Entry 8GH6 (electron microscopy, 3.08 A resolution); this record covers chains A and P of the 5 polymer chains in the assembly.

# Chain A
Name: Reverse transcriptase-like protein
Organism: Bombyx mori
UniProt: V9H052 (V9H052_BOMMO); numbering as in UniProt (aligned over 1-1114)
Amino-acid sequence (1114 residues; row label = number of the first residue in the row):
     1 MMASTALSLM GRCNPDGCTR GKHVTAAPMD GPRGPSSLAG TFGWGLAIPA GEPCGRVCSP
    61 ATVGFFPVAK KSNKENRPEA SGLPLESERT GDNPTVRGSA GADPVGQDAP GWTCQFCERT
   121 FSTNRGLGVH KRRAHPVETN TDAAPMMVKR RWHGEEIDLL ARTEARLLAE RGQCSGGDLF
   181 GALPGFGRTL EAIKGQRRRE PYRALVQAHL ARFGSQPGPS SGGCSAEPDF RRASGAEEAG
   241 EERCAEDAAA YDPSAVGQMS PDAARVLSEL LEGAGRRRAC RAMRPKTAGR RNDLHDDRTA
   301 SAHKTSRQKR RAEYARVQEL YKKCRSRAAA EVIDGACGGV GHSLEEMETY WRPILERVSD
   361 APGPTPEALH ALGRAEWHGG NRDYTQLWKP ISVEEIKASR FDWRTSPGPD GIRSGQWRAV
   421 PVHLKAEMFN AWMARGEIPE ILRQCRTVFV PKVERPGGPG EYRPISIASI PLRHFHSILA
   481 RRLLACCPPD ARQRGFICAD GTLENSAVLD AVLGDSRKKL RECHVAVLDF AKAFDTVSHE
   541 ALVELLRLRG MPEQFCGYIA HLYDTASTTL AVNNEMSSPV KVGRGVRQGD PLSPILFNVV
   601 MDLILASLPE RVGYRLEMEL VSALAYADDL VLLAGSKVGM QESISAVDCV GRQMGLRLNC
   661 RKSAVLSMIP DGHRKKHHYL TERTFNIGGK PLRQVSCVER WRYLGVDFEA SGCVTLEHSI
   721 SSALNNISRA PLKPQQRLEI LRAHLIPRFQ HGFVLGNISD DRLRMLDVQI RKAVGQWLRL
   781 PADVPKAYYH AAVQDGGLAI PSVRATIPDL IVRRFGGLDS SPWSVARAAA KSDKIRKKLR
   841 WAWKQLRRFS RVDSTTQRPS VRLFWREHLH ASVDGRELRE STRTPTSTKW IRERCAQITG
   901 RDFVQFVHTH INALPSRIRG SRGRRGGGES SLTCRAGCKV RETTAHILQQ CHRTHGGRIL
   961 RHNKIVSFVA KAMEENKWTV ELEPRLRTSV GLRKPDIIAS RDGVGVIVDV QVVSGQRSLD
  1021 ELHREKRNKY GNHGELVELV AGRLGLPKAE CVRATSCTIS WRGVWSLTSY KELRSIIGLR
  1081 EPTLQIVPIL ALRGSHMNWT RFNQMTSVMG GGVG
Not modelled in the structure: 1-110, 216-304, 375-384, 1108-1114
Bound ions: Zn2+ site 1: Cys114, Cys117, His130, His135; Mg2+: Asp529, Phe530, Asp628 (together with dTTP); Zn2+ site 2: Cys934, Cys938, His946, Cys951
Ligand contacts: dTTP (TTP): Lys452, Arg463, Asp529, Phe530, Ala531, Lys532, Ala533, Phe534, Asp535, Gln588, Asp628, Asn659
What the authors report for this chain:
  - binding site for 28S DNA top strand: Arg125, Lys149, Arg198, His673, Lys675, Arg901, Asp902, Arg922, Arg924
  - specificity-determining residues: Arg125
  - catalytic residues: Asp996, Asp1009, Lys1026
  - mutagenesis - R901A/D902A: decreased catalytic activity
  - binding site for R2Bm 3'UTR RNA: Arg307, Arg310, Arg311, Tyr314, Glu319, Lys322, Leu732, Lys733

# Chain P
Molecule: 28S DNA bottom strand, 5' side (priming strand)
Sequence (24 nucleotides; numbered 1 to 24; the number before each row is that of its first residue):
     1 TTAGATGACG AGGCATTTGG CTAT

# Chain A / chain P interface
Pairs across the interface - 14 pairs, chain A then chain P:
  Arg404(A) with DG19(P), salt bridge to the phosphate
  Phe496(A) with DT24(P), base contact
  Tyr626(A) with DA23(P), hydrogen bond to the base; DT24(P), sugar contact
  Ala627(A) with DT24(P), sugar contact
  Leu704(A) with DA23(P), sugar contact
  Gly705(A) with DA23(P), phosphate contact
  Ala743(A) with DG20(P), phosphate contact
  His744(A) with DG20(P), hydrogen bond to the phosphate; DC21(P), salt bridge to the phosphate
  Pro747(A) with DC21(P), sugar contact
  Arg748(A) with DC21(P), phosphate contact; DT22(P), sugar contact
  Glu1081(A) with DT16(P), phosphate contact
Interface residues without a listed pair, chain A (18 interface residues in all): Arg325, Ser326, Thr502, Asp628, His751, Glu893, Pro1082
Interface residues without a listed pair, chain P (8 interface residues in all): DT17

# Summary
18 residues of chain A face 8 of chain P across their interface; the contacts include 2 hydrogen bonds and 2
salt bridges. Polar pairs include Tyr626(A)-DA23(P), His744(A)-DG20(P) and Arg404(A)-DG19(P). Ligands of chain
A: dTTP. From the paper: catalytic residues Asp996(A), Asp1009(A) and Lys1026(A); R901A/D902A of chain A
reduce catalytic activity.
Here chain A is Reverse transcriptase-like protein (Bombyx mori) and chain P is 28S DNA bottom strand, 5' side
(priming strand). Entry 8GH6 (Bombyx mori R2 retrotransposon initiating target-primed reverse transcription)
was determined by electron microscopy.
